PDB entry 2VR0 | X-ray diffraction, 2.80 A resolution | chains C and F of the 6 polymer chains in the assembly

== Chain C (and F) ==
Protein: Napc/nirt cytochrome C family protein
Source organism: Desulfovibrio vulgaris
Notes: EC 1.10.2.-; chain F of this document is another copy of the same molecule, construct and numbering; everything in this record applies to it too
UniProtKB: Q72EF4 (Q72EF4_DESVH); residues 1-159 here = UniProt positions 1-159
Sequence (159 residues; row label = number of the first residue in the row):
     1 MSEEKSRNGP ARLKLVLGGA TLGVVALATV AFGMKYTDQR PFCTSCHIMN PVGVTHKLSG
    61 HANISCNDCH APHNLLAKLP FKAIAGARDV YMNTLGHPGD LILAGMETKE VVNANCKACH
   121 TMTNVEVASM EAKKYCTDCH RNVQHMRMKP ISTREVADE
Disordered / not traced: 1-14, 159 (chain F: 1-13)
Covalent attachments: heme c (HEC) linked to Cys43, Cys66, Cys69, Cys136
Bound ions: heme c Fe site 1: His61, His120; heme c Fe site 2: His70, His145; heme c Fe site 3: His140 (shared with 1 residue of chain A)
Ligand contacts:
  - heme c (HEC), molecule 1: Thr37, Phe42, Ser45, Cys46, Ile48, Met49, Asn67, His70, Arg88, Asp89, Val90, Met92, Asn93, Pro98, Gly99, Ile102, Leu103, Ala104, Gly105, Thr108
  - heme c (HEC), molecule 2: Arg40, Met49, Val52, Gly53, His56, His61, Ile64, Ser65, His70, Ile102, Leu103, Ala104, Lys109, Val112, Thr137, Val143, Gln144, His145
  - heme c (HEC), molecule 3: Gly60, His61, Ile64, Asp68, His73, Val112, Asn115, Cys116, Cys119, His120, Thr137, His140, Val143
  - heme c (HEC), molecule 4: Cys116, Lys117, His120, Thr123, Asn124, Ser129, Met130, Lys133, Cys139, His140
  - heme c (HEC), molecule 5: Cys119, His120, Thr121, Met122, Thr123
  - heme c (HEC), molecule 6: Glu126, Val127, Ala128
  - heme c (HEC), molecule 7: Lys133, Asp138, Cys139, Arg141, Met148
  - heme c (HEC), molecule 8: Arg141, Met148, Lys149, Pro150, Ile151
  - 2-heptyl-4-hydroxy quinoline N-oxide (HQO): Met34, Thr37, Phe42, Asn67, His70, Phe81, Lys82, Ala85, Gly86, Asp89
Swiss-Prot annotation at these positions:
  - region (Interaction with NrfA): Gly99, Asp100, Thr123 to Asp158
  - binding site (heme): Cys43, Cys46, Met49, His61, Cys66, Cys69, His70, Asp89, Cys116, Cys119, His120, Cys136, Cys139, His140, His145
  - binding site (a menaquinol): Asn67, Lys82, Asp89
  - site (Interaction with NrfA): Arg40, Lys57, Asn63

== Interface between chain C and chain F ==
Contacting residue pairs (25; chain C residue first):
  Leu15(C) - Leu15(F)  hydrophobic
  Leu15(C) - Val16(F)
  Val16(C) - Leu15(F)  hydrophobic
  Val16(C) - Gly19(F)
  Gly19(C) - Val16(F)
  Gly19(C) - Gly19(F)
  Gly19(C) - Ala20(F)  hydrogen bond (backbone-backbone)
  Ala20(C) - Gly19(F)  hydrogen bond (backbone-backbone)
  Ala20(C) - Gly23(F)
  Gly23(C) - Ala20(F)
  Val24(C) - Leu27(F)
  Leu27(C) - Val24(F)
  Leu27(C) - Leu27(F)  hydrophobic
  Lys57(C) - Met122(F)
  Leu58(C) - Met122(F)
  Ser59(C) - Met122(F)
  Gly60(C) - Met122(F)
  Ala62(C) - Met122(F)  hydrophobic
  Asn63(C) - Thr121(F)
  Thr121(C) - Asn63(F)
  Met122(C) - Lys57(F)
  Met122(C) - Leu58(F)
  Met122(C) - Ser59(F)
  Met122(C) - Gly60(F)
  Met122(C) - Ala62(F)  hydrophobic
Also at the interface, not in a pair above, chain F (16 interface residues in all): Ala118

== Overview ==
15 residues of chain C and 16 residues of chain F are in contact, with 2 hydrogen bonds. The hydrogen-bonded
pair Gly19(C)-Ala20(F) is a backbone contact. Bound to chain C: 5 copies of heme c and 2-heptyl-4-hydroxy
quinoline N-oxide.
Chain C and chain F are both Napc/nirt cytochrome C family protein (Desulfovibrio vulgaris); the structure,
Crystal structure of cytochrome c nitrite reductase NrfHA complex bound to the HQNO inhibitor, was determined
by X-ray diffraction.
